Entry 8JAR (electron microscopy, 3.30 A resolution); this record covers chains A and D of the 10 polymer chains in the assembly.

== Chain A ==
Molecule: Amyloid protein-binding protein 2
Source organism: Homo sapiens
UniProt: Q92624 (APBP2_HUMAN); residue numbers follow UniProt; this construct covers 1-579
Amino-acid sequence (579 residues; each row starts with the number of its first residue):
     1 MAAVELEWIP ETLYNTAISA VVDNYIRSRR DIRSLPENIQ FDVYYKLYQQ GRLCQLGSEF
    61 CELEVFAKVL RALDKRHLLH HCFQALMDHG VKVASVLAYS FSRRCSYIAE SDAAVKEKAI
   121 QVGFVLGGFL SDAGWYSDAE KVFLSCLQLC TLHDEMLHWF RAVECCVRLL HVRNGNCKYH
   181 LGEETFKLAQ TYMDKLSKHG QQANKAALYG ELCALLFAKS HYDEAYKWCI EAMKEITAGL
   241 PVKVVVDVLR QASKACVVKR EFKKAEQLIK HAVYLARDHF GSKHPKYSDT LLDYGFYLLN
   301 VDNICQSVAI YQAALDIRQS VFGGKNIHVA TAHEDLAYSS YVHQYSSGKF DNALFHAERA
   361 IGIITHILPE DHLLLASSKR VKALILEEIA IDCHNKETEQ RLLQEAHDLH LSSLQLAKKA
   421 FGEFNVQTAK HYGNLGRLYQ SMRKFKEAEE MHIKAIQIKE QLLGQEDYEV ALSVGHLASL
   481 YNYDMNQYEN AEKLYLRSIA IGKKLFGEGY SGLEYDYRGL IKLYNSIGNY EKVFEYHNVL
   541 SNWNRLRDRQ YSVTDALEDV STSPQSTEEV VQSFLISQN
Disordered / not traced: 1-7, 579
Bound ions: Zn2+: Cys54, His89 (shared with 2 residues of chain B)

== Chain D ==
Molecule: Elongin-C
Source organism: Homo sapiens
UniProt: Q15369 (ELOC_HUMAN); numbering as in UniProt (aligned over 17-112)
Amino-acid sequence (96 residues; row label = number of the first residue in the row):
    17 MYVKLISSDG HEFIVKREHA LTSGTIKAML SGPGQFAENE TNEVNFREIP SHVLSKVCMY
    77 FTYKVRYTNS STEIPEFPIA PEIALELLMA ANFLDC

== Interface between chain A and chain D ==
Pairs across the interface - 39 pairs, chain A then chain D:
  Trp8(A) with Tyr83(D); Ser86(D), hydrogen bond (backbone-backbone); Ser87(D); Thr88(D); Glu89(D)
  Pro10(A) with Lys80(D); Tyr83(D); Thr84(D); Ile90(D), hydrophobic
  Glu11(A) with Tyr76(D), hydrogen bond (backbone-side chain)
  Thr12(A) with Tyr76(D); Cys112(D)
  Leu13(A) with Tyr76(D), hydrogen bond (backbone-side chain); Phe93(D), hydrophobic; Ile95(D), hydrophobic; Leu103(D), hydrophobic; Ala107(D); Cys112(D), hydrogen bond (backbone-backbone)
  Tyr14(A) with Leu104(D), hydrophobic; Ala107(D); Cys112(D)
  Thr16(A) with Phe93(D); Ile95(D)
  Ala17(A) with Ile95(D); Leu104(D), hydrophobic
  Ile18(A) with Leu104(D), hydrophobic
  Ala20(A) with Ile95(D), hydrophobic; Ala100(D)
  Val21(A) with Ala100(D); Leu104(D), hydrophobic
  Asn24(A) with Pro97(D), hydrogen bond (side chain-backbone)
  Arg27(A) with Pro97(D)
  Asp31(A) with Leu101(D)
  Leu35(A) with Leu101(D), hydrophobic; Leu104(D), hydrophobic; Met105(D), hydrophobic
  Asn38(A) with Asn108(D), hydrogen bond
  Ile39(A) with Leu104(D), hydrophobic; Asn108(D)
Also at the interface, not in a pair above, chain A (19 interface residues in all): Pro36, Val43
Also at the interface, not in a pair above, chain D (25 interface residues in all): Val73, Tyr79, Asn85, Glu92, Glu98

== In short ==
The interface between chain A and chain D involves 19 residues on one side and 25 on the other; the contacts
include 6 hydrogen bonds. Polar pairs include Glu11(A)-Tyr76(D), Leu13(A)-Tyr76(D) and Leu13(A)-Cys112(D). The
Zn2+ site is built by Cys54(A) and His89(A).
Here chain A is Amyloid protein-binding protein 2 and chain D is Elongin-C, both from Homo sapiens. Entry 8JAR
(Structure of CRL2APPBP2 bound with RxxGPAA degron (dimer)) was determined by electron microscopy (same
publication as 8JAL and 8JAU).
